Entry 8XLA (X-ray diffraction, 3.50 A resolution); this record covers chains B and D of the 7 polymer chains in the assembly.

[Chain B]
Name: Beta sliding clamp
Organism: Neisseria gonorrhoeae FA 1090
Reference sequence: Q5FAJ1 (Q5FAJ1_NEIG1); residue numbers follow UniProt; this construct covers 1-367
Chain sequence (387 residues; numbered -19 to 367; the number before each row is that of its first residue; numbers below 1 keep their minus sign (Met-19 is residue -19)):
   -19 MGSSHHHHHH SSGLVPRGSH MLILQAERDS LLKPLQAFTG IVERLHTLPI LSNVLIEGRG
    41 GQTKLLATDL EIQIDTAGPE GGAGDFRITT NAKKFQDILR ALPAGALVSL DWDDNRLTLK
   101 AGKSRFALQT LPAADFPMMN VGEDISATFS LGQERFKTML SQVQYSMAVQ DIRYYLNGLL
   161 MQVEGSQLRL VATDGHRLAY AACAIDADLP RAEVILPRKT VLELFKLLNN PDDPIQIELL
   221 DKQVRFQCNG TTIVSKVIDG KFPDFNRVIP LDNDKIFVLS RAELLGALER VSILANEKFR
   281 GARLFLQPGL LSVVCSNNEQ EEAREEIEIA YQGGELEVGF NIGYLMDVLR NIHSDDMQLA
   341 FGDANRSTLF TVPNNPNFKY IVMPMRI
Unresolved in the structure: -19 to 1
Construct notes: initiating methionine (-19); expression tag (-18 to 0)

[Chain D]
Name: DNA mismatch repair protein MutL
Organism: Neisseria gonorrhoeae FA 1090
Reference sequence: Q5F8M6 (MUTL_NEIG1); residues 460-658 here = UniProt positions 460-658
Chain sequence (220 residues; each row starts with the number of its first residue):
   439 TMGSSHHHHH HSSGLVPRGS HSQSELPPLG FAIAQLLGIY ILAQAEDSLL LIDMHAAAER
   499 VNYEKMKRQR QENGNLQSQH LLIPVTFAAS HEECAALADH AETLAGFGLE LSDMGGNTLA
   559 VRAAPVMLGK SDVVSLARDV LGELAQVGSS QTIASHENRI LATMSCHGSI RAGRRLTLPE
   619 MNALLRDMEN TPRSNQCNHG RPTWVKLTLK ELDTLFLRGQ
Unresolved in the structure: 439-464, 584-591, 632-637, 655-658
Construct notes: expression tag (439-459)

[Interface between chain B and chain D]
Pairs across the interface (4; chain B residue first):
  Asp239(B) - Leu520(D)
  Lys241(B) - Lys568(D)
  Lys241(B) - Arg612(D)
  Arg247(B) - Gly611(D)
Other interface residues (no listed pair), chain B (5 interface residues in all): Tyr154, Lys222
Other interface residues (no listed pair), chain D (6 interface residues in all): Ile521, Ala610

[Summary]
The interface between chain B and chain D involves 5 residues on one side and 6 on the other.
Here chain B is Beta sliding clamp and chain D is DNA mismatch repair protein MutL, both from Neisseria
gonorrhoeae FA 1090. Entry 8XLA (Mismatch Repair Complex) was determined by X-ray diffraction.
